PDB entry 8UOQ | electron microscopy, 3.80 A resolution | chains O and T of the 30 polymer chains in the assembly

[Chain O]
Name: TATA-box-binding protein
From: Saccharomyces cerevisiae
UniProt: P13393 (TBP_YEAST); residue numbers follow UniProt; this construct covers 1-240
Chain sequence (240 residues; row label = number of the first residue in the row):
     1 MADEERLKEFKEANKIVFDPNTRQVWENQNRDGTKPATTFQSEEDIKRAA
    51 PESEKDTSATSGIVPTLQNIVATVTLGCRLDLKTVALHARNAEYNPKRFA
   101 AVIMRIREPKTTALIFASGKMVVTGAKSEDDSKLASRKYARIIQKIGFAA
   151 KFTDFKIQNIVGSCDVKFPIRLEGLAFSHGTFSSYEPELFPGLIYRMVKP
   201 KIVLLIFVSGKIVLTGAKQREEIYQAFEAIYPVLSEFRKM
Not modelled in the structure: 1-59

[Chain T]
Molecule: template strand
Sequence (64 nucleotides; each row starts with the number of its first residue; numbers below 1 keep their minus sign (DG-56 is residue -56)):
   -56 GATAACAAGTAAAGTACTCATCGATGAAAAAATGAATGTAGAGCCCCTTT
    -6 TATATGTTTTCACC
Not modelled in the structure: -56
Construct notes: conflict DC-10 (Dt663632 in 2567904391)

[How chain O and chain T interact]
Residue-residue contacts - 27 pairs, chain O then chain T:
  Gln68(O) with DT-6(T), sugar contact; DA-5(T), sugar contact
  Asn69(O) with DT-7(T), sugar contact; DT-6(T), hydrogen bond to the sugar
  Val71(O) with DT-7(T), base contact
  Arg98(O) with DC-10(T), sugar contact; DT-9(T), sugar contact
  Phe99(O) with DC-10(T), base contact; DT-9(T), base contact
  Ile103(O) with DT-8(T), sugar contact
  Arg105(O) with DT-8(T), hydrogen bond to the phosphate; DT-7(T), salt bridge to the phosphate
  Thr112(O) with DT-7(T), sugar contact
  Leu114(O) with DT-8(T), base contact
  Thr124(O) with DT-7(T), sugar contact
  Gly125(O) with DT-6(T), sugar contact
  Lys127(O) with DT-6(T), sugar contact
  Val161(O) with DT-6(T), base contact; DA-5(T), base contact
  Ser163(O) with DT-4(T), hydrogen bond to the phosphate
  Phe190(O) with DA-3(T), base contact
  Pro191(O) with DA-3(T), sugar contact
  Phe207(O) with DT-4(T), base contact; DA-3(T), sugar contact
  Lys211(O) with DT-4(T), hydrogen bond to the phosphate; DA-3(T), salt bridge to the phosphate
  Val213(O) with DA-5(T), base contact
Other interface residues (no listed pair), chain O (20 interface residues in all): Ser209

[Summary]
20 residues of chain O and 8 residues of chain T are in contact; the contacts include 4 hydrogen bonds and 2
salt bridges. Polar pairs include Asn69(O)-DT-6(T), Arg105(O)-DT-8(T) and Ser163(O)-DT-4(T).
Here chain O is TATA-box-binding protein (Saccharomyces cerevisiae) and chain T is template strand. Entry 8UOQ
(Composite map of PIC_delta_TFIIK form2) was determined by electron microscopy (same publication as 8UOT).
